3V2U - chains C and D of the 4 polymer chains in the assembly; structure by X-ray diffraction, 2.10 A resolution.

[Chain C (and D)]
Name: Protein GAL3
Organism: Saccharomyces cerevisiae
Notes: chain D of this document is another copy of the same molecule, construct and numbering; everything in this record applies to it too
Reference sequence: P13045 (GAL3_YEAST); residues 2-520 here = UniProt positions 2-520
Amino-acid sequence (520 residues; numbered 1 to 520; the number before each row is that of its first residue):
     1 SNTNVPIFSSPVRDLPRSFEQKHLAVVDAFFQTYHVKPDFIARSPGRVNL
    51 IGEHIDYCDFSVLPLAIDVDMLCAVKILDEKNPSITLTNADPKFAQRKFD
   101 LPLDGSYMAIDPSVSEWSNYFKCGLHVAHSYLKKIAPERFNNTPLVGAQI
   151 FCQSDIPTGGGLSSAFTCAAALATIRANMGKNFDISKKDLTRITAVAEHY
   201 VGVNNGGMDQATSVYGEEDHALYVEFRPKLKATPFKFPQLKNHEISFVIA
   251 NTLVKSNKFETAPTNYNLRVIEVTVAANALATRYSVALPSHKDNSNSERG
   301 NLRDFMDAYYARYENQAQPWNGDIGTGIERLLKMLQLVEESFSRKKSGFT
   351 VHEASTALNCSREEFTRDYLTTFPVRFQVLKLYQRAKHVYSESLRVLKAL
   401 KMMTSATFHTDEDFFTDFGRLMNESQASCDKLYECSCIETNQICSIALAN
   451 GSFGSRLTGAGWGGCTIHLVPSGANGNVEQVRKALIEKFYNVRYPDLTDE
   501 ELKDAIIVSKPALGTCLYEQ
Not modelled in the structure: 1, 12-14 (chain D: 1, 11-15)
Construct notes: expression tag (1)
Ion coordination: Mg2+: S163 (together with ATP)
Small-molecule neighbours:
  - ATP (adenosine-5'-triphosphate): R47, M71, N89, F94, S115, E116, W117, Y120, S154, P157, T158, G159, G160, G161, L162, S163, S164, F166, D209, S256, K258, G459, A460
  - alpha-D-galactopyranose (GLA): R47, N49, G52, E53, H54, D56, Y57, S164, N205, G206, G207, M208, D209, K258, Y266, G459, A460
What the authors report for this chain:
  - self-association interface (contacts with another copy of this molecule); pairs are residue here / residue on that copy: R299-N359, N315-Q316 (backbone contact), S361-E364
  - contacts within the chain: R47-D209, N315-Q316
  - conformationally variable residues (domain motion, side-chain flip): K81, F237, K241, Q378
  - mutagenesis - D111C: abolished signaling (citing earlier work)
  - mutagenesis - V69E/D70V, F237Y, D368V, S509L, S509P: increased signaling (citing earlier work)
  - binding site for ATP: F94, W117, F166
  - Mg2+ coordination: S163
  - binding site for alpha-D-galactopyranose: D209, K258
  - Mg2+ coordination through a water molecule: S164

[How chain C and chain D interact]
Contacting residue pairs - 23 pairs, chain C then chain D:
  S285(C) with A287(D)
  V286(C) with A287(D)
  A287(C) with S285(D); V286(D)
  S290(C) with N359(D)
  R299(C) with N359(D), hydrogen bond (side chain-backbone)
  A311(C) with R312(D)
  R312(C) with A311(D); Q316(D), hydrogen bond (backbone-side chain)
  Y313(C) with Q316(D), hydrogen bond (backbone-side chain)
  E314(C) with Q316(D)
  N315(C) with N315(D); Q316(D), hydrogen bond (backbone-side chain)
  N359(C) with R299(D), hydrogen bond (backbone-side chain)
  C360(C) with E364(D)
  S361(C) with E364(D), hydrogen bond; R367(D), hydrogen bond
  E363(C) with R367(D), salt bridge
  E364(C) with C360(D); S361(D), hydrogen bond; E364(D)
  R367(C) with S361(D), hydrogen bond; E363(D), salt bridge
Other interface residues (no listed pair), chain D (15 interface residues in all): S290

[In short]
16 residues of chain C and 15 residues of chain D are in contact, with 9 hydrogen bonds and 2 salt bridges.
Polar pairs include E363(C)-R367(D), R299(C)-N359(D) and R312(C)-Q316(D). The paper reports a binding site for
ATP at F94(C), W117(C) and F166(C); V69E/D70V, F237Y and D368V of chain C, among others, increase signaling; 6
substitutions were tested in all.
Chain C and chain D are both Protein GAL3 (Saccharomyces cerevisiae); the structure, Crystal structure of the
yeast GAL regulon complex of the repressor, Gal80p, and the transducer, Gal3p ..., was determined by X-ray
diffraction, deposited together with 3V5R.
